Entry 3SXU (X-ray diffraction, 1.85 A resolution); this record covers chains A and C of the 3 polymer chains in the assembly.

== Chain A ==
Molecule: DNA polymerase III subunit chi
From: Escherichia coli
Notes: EC 2.7.7.7
Reference sequence: P28905 (HOLC_ECOLI); numbering as in UniProt (aligned over 1-147)
Chain sequence (150 residues; each row starts with the number of its first residue; numbers below 1 keep their minus sign (Gly-2 is residue -2)):
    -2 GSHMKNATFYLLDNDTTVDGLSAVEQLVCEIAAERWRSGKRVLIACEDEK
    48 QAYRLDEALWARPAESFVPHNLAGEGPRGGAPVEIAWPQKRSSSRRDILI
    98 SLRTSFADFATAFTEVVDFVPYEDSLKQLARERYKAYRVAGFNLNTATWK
Unresolved in the structure: -2 to 1
Sequence notes: expression tag (-2 to 0)
Curated features (UniProtKB/Swiss-Prot):
  - mutagenesis: Phe6 (F6A: Partially complements the AZT sensitivity of a knockout mutant), Ala20 (A20D: Cannot complement the AZT sensitivity of a knockout mutant), Asp45 (D45A: Cannot complement the AZT sensitivity of a knockout mutant), Glu54 (E54A: Cannot complement the AZT sensitivity of a knockout mutant), Trp57 (W57A: Cannot complement the AZT sensitivity of a knockout mutant, interacts with SSB, decreased interaction with HolD, no interaction with YoaA), Phe64 (F64A: Cannot complement the AZT sensitivity of the knockout mutant, interacts with SSB, decreased interaction with HolD, no interaction with YoaA), Val117 (V117F: Cannot fully complement the AZT sensitivity of the knockout mutant), Arg128 (R128A: Cannot fully complement the AZT sensitivity of the knockout mutant), Tyr131 (Y131L: Cannot fully complement the AZT sensitivity of the knockout mutant)
From the paper describing this entry:
  - mutagenesis - R128A, R128E/K132E, K132A, R135A: unchanged binding to DNA polymerase III subunit psi
  - mutagenesis - R128A, R128E/K132E: abolished binding to SSB
  - mutagenesis - R128A, R128E/K132E: decreased catalytic activity
  - mutagenesis - R128A: unchanged growth
  - mutagenesis - R128E/K132E: unchanged stability
  - mutagenesis - R128E/K132E (1.4-fold): decreased growth

== Chain C ==
Molecule: SSB peptide
Chain sequence (5 residues; numbered 173 to 177; the number before each row is that of its first residue):
   173 WDIPF
Unresolved in the structure: 173

== Chain A / chain C interface ==
Pairs across the interface (9):
  Val117(A) - Phe177(C)  hydrophobic
  Ala127(A) - Phe177(C)
  Arg128(A) - Ile175(C)
  Arg128(A) - Phe177(C)  hydrogen bond (side chain-backbone)
  Tyr131(A) - Ile175(C)  hydrophobic
  Tyr131(A) - Pro176(C)
  Tyr131(A) - Phe177(C)  hydrophobic
  Lys132(A) - Ile175(C)
  Arg135(A) - Asp174(C)
Interface residues without a listed pair, chain A (9 interface residues in all): Phe6, Leu8, Thr143
Interface features reported in the paper:
  - residue pairs: Arg128(A)-Phe177(C)
  - interface residues, chain A: Lys132(A), Arg135(A)
  - hot spots on chain A (mutagenesis) - K132A, R135A (20.9+/-1.7 uM Kd): decreased binding to SSB peptide (chain C)
  - interface residues, chain C: Phe177(C)

== Overview ==
The interface between chain A and chain C involves 9 residues on one side and 4 on the other, with 1 hydrogen
bond. The hydrogen-bonded pair is Arg128(A)-Phe177(C). The paper describes a contact between Arg128(A) and
Phe177(C). The paper reports that R128A and R128E/K132E of chain A abolish binding to SSB; interface residues
Lys132(A), Arg135(A) and Phe177(C); 4 substitutions were tested in all.
Here chain A is DNA polymerase III subunit chi (Escherichia coli) and chain C is SSB peptide. Entry 3SXU
(Structure of the E. coli SSB-DNA polymerase III interface) was determined by X-ray diffraction.
